PDB entry 4J0F | X-ray diffraction, 2.20 A resolution | chains A and B

Chain A (and B):
Protein: Probable 3-hydroxyacyl-CoA dehydrogenase F54C8.1
From: Caenorhabditis elegans
Notes: EC 1.1.1.35; chain B of this document is another copy of the same molecule, construct and numbering; everything in this record applies to it too
UniProt: P34439 (HCDH1_CAEEL); residue numbers follow UniProt; this construct covers 1-298
Sequence (320 residues; row label = number of the first residue in the row; numbers below 1 keep their minus sign (Met-2 is residue -2)):
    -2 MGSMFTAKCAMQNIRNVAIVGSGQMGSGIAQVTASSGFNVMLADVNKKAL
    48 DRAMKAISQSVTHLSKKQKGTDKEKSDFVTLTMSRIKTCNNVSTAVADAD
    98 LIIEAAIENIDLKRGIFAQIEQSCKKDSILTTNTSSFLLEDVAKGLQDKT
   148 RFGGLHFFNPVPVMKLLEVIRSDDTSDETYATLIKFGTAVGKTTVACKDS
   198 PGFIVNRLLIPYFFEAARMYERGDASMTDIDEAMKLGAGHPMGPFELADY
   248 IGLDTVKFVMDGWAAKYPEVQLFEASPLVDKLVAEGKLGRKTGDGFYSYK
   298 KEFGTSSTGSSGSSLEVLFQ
Disordered / not traced: -2 to 8, 66, 297-317 (chain B: -2 to 7, 64-67, 297-317)
Construct notes: expression tag (-2 to 0, 299-317)
Swiss-Prot annotation at these positions:
  - site: His153 (Important for catalytic activity)

Chain A / chain B interface:
Residue-residue contacts - 67 pairs, chain A then chain B:
  Leu163(A) - Ala230(B)
  Leu163(A) - Leu233(B)  hydrophobic
  Leu163(A) - Gly234(B)
  Thr190(A) - Leu233(B)
  Val192(A) - Asp226(B)
  Ala193(A) - Ala222(B)
  Ala193(A) - Asp226(B)  hydrogen bond (backbone-side chain)
  Cys194(A) - Asp221(B)
  Lys195(A) - Gly220(B)
  Lys195(A) - Asp221(B)  hydrogen bond (backbone-backbone)
  Ser197(A) - Asp221(B)
  Phe200(A) - Met216(B)
  Ile201(A) - Met216(B)
  Ile201(A) - Ala222(B)  hydrophobic
  Ile201(A) - Ala230(B)  hydrophobic
  Val202(A) - Ala230(B)  hydrophobic
  Arg204(A) - Glu212(B)  salt bridge
  Arg204(A) - Met216(B)
  Arg204(A) - Arg219(B)
  Leu205(A) - Glu212(B)
  Leu205(A) - Ala213(B)
  Leu205(A) - Met216(B)  hydrophobic
  Leu205(A) - Ile227(B)  hydrophobic
  Leu205(A) - Met231(B)  hydrophobic
  Leu206(A) - Met231(B)  hydrophobic
  Leu206(A) - Ala235(B)  hydrophobic
  Leu206(A) - His237(B)
  Glu212(A) - Arg204(B)  salt bridge
  Glu212(A) - Leu205(B)
  Glu212(A) - Leu269(B)
  Ala213(A) - Leu205(B)
  Met216(A) - Phe200(B)
  Met216(A) - Ile201(B)
  Met216(A) - Arg204(B)
  Met216(A) - Leu205(B)  hydrophobic
  Arg219(A) - Arg204(B)
  Gly220(A) - Lys195(B)  hydrogen bond (backbone-side chain)
  Asp221(A) - Cys194(B)
  Asp221(A) - Lys195(B)
  Asp221(A) - Ser197(B)
  Ala222(A) - Ala193(B)
  Ala222(A) - Ile201(B)  hydrophobic
  Asp226(A) - Val192(B)
  Asp226(A) - Ala193(B)  hydrogen bond (side chain-backbone)
  Glu229(A) - Thr190(B)
  Ala230(A) - Leu163(B)
  Ala230(A) - Ile201(B)  hydrophobic
  Ala230(A) - Val202(B)
  Met231(A) - Leu205(B)  hydrophobic
  Met231(A) - Leu206(B)  hydrophobic
  Leu233(A) - Met161(B)
  Leu233(A) - Leu163(B)  hydrophobic
  Leu233(A) - Thr190(B)
  Gly234(A) - Met161(B)
  Gly234(A) - Leu163(B)
  Ala235(A) - Pro238(B)
  Gly236(A) - Pro238(B)
  His237(A) - Leu206(B)
  His237(A) - His237(B)  hydrogen bond
  Pro238(A) - Ala235(B)
  Pro238(A) - Gly236(B)
  Glu266(A) - Gln268(B)  hydrogen bond (backbone-side chain)
  Val267(A) - Gln268(B)
  Gln268(A) - Glu266(B)
  Gln268(A) - Val267(B)
  Gln268(A) - Gln268(B)
  Leu269(A) - Glu212(B)
Interface residues without a listed pair, chain A (38 interface residues in all): Met161, Lys162, Tyr209, Ile227
Interface residues without a listed pair, chain B (40 interface residues in all): Phe155, Lys162, Thr191, Tyr209, Glu229

Summary:
38 residues of chain A face 40 of chain B across their interface, with 6 hydrogen bonds and 2 salt bridges.
Among the polar pairs are Arg204(A)-Glu212(B), Ala193(A)-Asp226(B) and Gly220(A)-Lys195(B).
Both chains are Probable 3-hydroxyacyl-CoA dehydrogenase F54C8.1 (Caenorhabditis elegans). Entry 4J0F (Crystal
structure of 3-hydroxyacyl-CoA dehydrogenase from Caenorhadbitis elegans in P212121 space group) was
determined by X-ray diffraction together with 4J0E from the same study.
